Entry 4ZSM (X-ray diffraction, 1.96 A resolution); this record covers chain A.

[Chain A]
Protein: Beta-secretase 1
From: Homo sapiens
Notes: EC 3.4.23.46
UniProtKB: P56817 (BACE1_HUMAN); residues -47 to 393 here correspond to UniProt positions 14-454 (UniProt number = residue number + 61)
Amino-acid sequence (442 residues; each row starts with the number of its first residue; numbers below 1 keep their minus sign (Met-48 is residue -48)):
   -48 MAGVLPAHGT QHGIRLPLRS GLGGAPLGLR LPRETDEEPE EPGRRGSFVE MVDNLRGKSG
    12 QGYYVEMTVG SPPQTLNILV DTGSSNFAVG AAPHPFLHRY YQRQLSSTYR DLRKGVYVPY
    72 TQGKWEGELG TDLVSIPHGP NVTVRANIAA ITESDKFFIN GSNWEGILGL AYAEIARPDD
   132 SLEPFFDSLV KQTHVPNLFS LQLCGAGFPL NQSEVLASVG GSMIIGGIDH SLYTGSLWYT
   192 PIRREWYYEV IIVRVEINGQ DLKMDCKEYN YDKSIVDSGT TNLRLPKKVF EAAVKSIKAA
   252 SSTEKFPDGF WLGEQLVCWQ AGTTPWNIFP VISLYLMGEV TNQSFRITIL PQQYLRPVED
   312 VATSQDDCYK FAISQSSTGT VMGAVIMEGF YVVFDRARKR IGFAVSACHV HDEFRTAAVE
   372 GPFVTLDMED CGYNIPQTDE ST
Disordered / not traced: -48 to -4, 386-393
Construct notes: initiating methionine (-48)
Disulfides: Cys155-Cys359, Cys217-Cys382, Cys269-Cys319
Small-molecule neighbours: 4RW ((4aS,8aR)-4a,5,6,7,8,8a-hexahydro-4H-3,1-benzothiazin-2-amine): Leu30, Asp32, Gly34, Ser35, Tyr71, Phe108, Ile118, Asp228, Gly230, Thr231
Curated features (UniProtKB/Swiss-Prot):
  - active site: Asp32, Asp228
  - modified residue (N6-acetyllysine): Lys65, Lys214, Lys218, Lys224, Lys238, Lys239, Lys246
  - glycosylation (N-linked (GlcNAc...) asparagine): Asn92, Asn111, Asn162, Asn293

[Summary]
Bound to chain A: compound 4RW. UniProt lists active-site residues Asp32 and Asp228.
Chain A is Beta-secretase 1 (Homo sapiens); the structure, BACE crystal structure with bicyclic aminothiazine
fragment, was determined by X-ray diffraction (same publication as 4ZSP, 4ZSQ and 4ZSR).
